5EXR - chains B and C of the 4 polymer chains in the assembly; structure by X-ray diffraction, 3.60 A resolution.

== Chain B ==
Name: DNA primase large subunit
From: Homo sapiens
Notes: EC 2.7.7.-
UniProt: P49643 (PRI2_HUMAN); residue numbers follow UniProt; this construct covers 1-509
Chain sequence (509 residues; each row starts with the number of its first residue):
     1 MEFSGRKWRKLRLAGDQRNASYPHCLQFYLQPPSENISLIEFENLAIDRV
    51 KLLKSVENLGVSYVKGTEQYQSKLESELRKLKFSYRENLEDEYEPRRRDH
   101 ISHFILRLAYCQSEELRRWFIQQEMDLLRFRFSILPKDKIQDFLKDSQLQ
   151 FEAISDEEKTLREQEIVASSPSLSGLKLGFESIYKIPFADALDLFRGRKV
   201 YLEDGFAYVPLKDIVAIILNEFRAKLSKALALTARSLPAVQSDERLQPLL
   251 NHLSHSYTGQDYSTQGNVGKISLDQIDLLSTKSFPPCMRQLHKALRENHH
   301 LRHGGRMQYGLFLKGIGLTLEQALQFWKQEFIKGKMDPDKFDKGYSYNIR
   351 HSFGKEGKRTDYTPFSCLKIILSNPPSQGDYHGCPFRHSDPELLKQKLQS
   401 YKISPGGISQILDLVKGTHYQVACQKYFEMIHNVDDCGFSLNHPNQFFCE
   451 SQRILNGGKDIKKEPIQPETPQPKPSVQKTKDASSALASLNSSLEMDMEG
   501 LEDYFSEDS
Not modelled in the structure: 1-21, 456-509
Metal / ion sites: 4Fe-4S cluster Fe: C287, C367
Small-molecule neighbours: 4Fe-4S cluster (SF4): P285, P286, C287, C367, I370, I371, C384, P385, F386, Q421, C424, P444
Curated features (UniProtKB/Swiss-Prot):
  - region: L253 to K270 (Interdomain linker)
  - binding site ([4Fe-4S] cluster): C287, C367, C384, C424
  - modified residue: T470 (Phosphothreonine)
  - mutagenesis: R97 (R97A: Decreases primase affinity for POLA1 by 10-fold), F104 (F104A: Decreases primase affinity for POLA1 by 40-fold), R107 (R107A: Decreases primase affinity for POLA1 by 30-fold), L108 (L108A: Decreases primase affinity for POLA1 by 40-fold), S256 to K270 (Decreases RNA primer di-nucleotide formation about 5-fold. Does not affect the ratio between the di-nucleotide and its extension products)

== Chain C ==
Name: DNA polymerase alpha catalytic subunit
From: Homo sapiens
Notes: EC 2.7.7.7
UniProt: P09884 (DPOLA_HUMAN); numbering as in UniProt (aligned over 335-1462)
Chain sequence (1128 residues; row label = number of the first residue in the row):
   335 ADEEQVFHFYWLDAYEDQYNQPGVVFLFGKVWIESAETHVSCCVMVKNIE
   385 RTLYFLPREMKIDLNTGKETGTPISMKDVYEEFDEKIATKYKIMKFKSKP
   435 VEKNYAFEIPDVPEKSEYLEVKYSAEMPQLPQDLKGETFSHVFGTNTSSL
   485 ELFLMNRKIKGPCWLEVKSPQLLNQPVSWCKAEAMALKPDLVNVIKDVSP
   535 PPLVVMAFSMKTMQNAKNHQNEIIAMAALVHHSFALDKAAPKPPFQSHFC
   585 VVSKPKDCIFPYAFKEVIEKKNVKVEVAATERTLLGFFLAKVHKIDPDII
   635 VGHNIYGFELEVLLQRINVCKAPHWSKIGRLKRSNMPKLGGRSGFGERNA
   685 TCGRMICDVEISAKELIRCKSYHLSELVQQILKTERVVIPMENIQNMYSE
   735 SSQLLYLLEHTWKDAKFILQIMCELNVLPLALQITNIAGNIMSRTLMGGR
   785 SERNEFLLLHAFYENNYIVPDKQIFRKPQQKLGDEDEEIDGDTNKYKKGR
   835 KKAAYAGGLVLDPKVGFYDKFILLLDFNSLYPSIIQEFNICFTTVQRVAS
   885 EAQKVTEDGEQEQIPELPDPSLEMGILPREIRKLVERRKQVKQLMKQQDL
   935 NPDLILQYDIRQKALKLTANSMYGCLGFSYSRFYAKPLAALVTYKGREIL
   985 MHTKEMVQKMNLEVIYGDTDSIMINTNSTNLEEVFKLGNKVKSEVNKLYK
  1035 LLEIDIDGVFKSLLLLKKKKYAALVVEPTSDGNYVTKQELKGLDIVRRDW
  1085 CDLAKDTGNFVIGQILSDQSRDTIVENIQKRLIEIGENVLNGSVPVSQFE
  1135 INKALTKDPQDYPDKKSLPHVHVALWINSQGGRKVKAGDTVSYVICQDGS
  1185 NLTASQRAYAPEQLQKQDNLTIDTQYYLAQQIHPVVARICEPIDGIDAVL
  1235 IATWLGLDPTQFRVHHYHKDEENDALLGGPAQLTDEEKYRDCERFKCPCP
  1285 TCGTENIYDNVFDGSGTDMEPSLYRCSNIDCKASPLTFTVQLSNKLIMDI
  1335 RRFIKKYYDGWLICEEPTCRNRTRHLPLQFSRTGPLCPACMKATLQPEYS
  1385 DKSLYTQLCFYRYIFDAECALEKLTTDHEKDKLKKQFFTPKVLQDYRKLK
  1435 NTAEQFLSRSGYSEVNLSKLFAGCAVKS
Not modelled in the structure: 335-337, 673-679, 809-841, 883-897, 1259-1265, 1457-1462
Differences from the reference sequence: engineered mutation A516 (Val in P09884)
Metal / ion sites: Zn2+ site 1: C1283, C1286, C1310, C1315; Zn2+ site 2: C1348, C1353, C1371
Curated features (UniProtKB/Swiss-Prot):
  - zinc finger: C1283 to S1318 (CysA-type)
  - motif: C1348 to C1374 (CysB motif)
  - binding site (Zn(2+)): C1283, C1286, C1310, C1315, C1348, C1353, C1371, C1374
  - modified residue: T406 (Phosphothreonine), K970 (N6-succinyllysine)
  - natural variant: P1381 (P1381L: In VEODS)
Reported in the primary citation:
  - conformationally variable residues (order/disorder transition): P1243 to H1250, A1437 to S1442

== Chain B / chain C interface ==
Contacting residue pairs - 80 pairs, chain B then chain C:
  P32(B) with F1455(C), hydrophobic
  P33(B) with L1451(C); F1455(C), hydrophobic
  S34(B) with S1452(C)
  E35(B) with L1451(C); S1452(C)
  N36(B) with E1448(C), hydrogen bond; V1449(C); N1450(C); L1451(C)
  I37(B) with S1447(C); E1448(C); V1449(C), hydrogen bond (backbone-backbone); L1451(C), hydrophobic
  S38(B) with S1447(C); V1449(C)
  L39(B) with Y1389(C); Y1446(C); S1447(C), hydrogen bond (backbone-backbone); V1449(C), hydrophobic
  I40(B) with Y1389(C); R1396(C)
  F42(B) with V1449(C), hydrophobic; L1451(C), hydrophobic; L1454(C), hydrophobic
  E43(B) with Q1266(C), hydrogen bond
  N44(B) with Q1266(C)
  I47(B) with Q1266(C)
  S113(B) with M985(C); E989(C)
  E114(B) with E989(C)
  E115(B) with E989(C), hydrogen bond (backbone-side chain); K993(C), salt bridge
  A234(B) with Y978(C)
  R235(B) with I898(C); Y978(C), hydrogen bond
  V240(B) with L1454(C), hydrophobic
  E244(B) with E1256(C)
  N251(B) with D846(C), hydrogen bond
  H252(B) with N1257(C); D1258(C), hydrogen bond (side chain-backbone)
  H255(B) with D1258(C)
  Y257(B) with Q1266(C); L1267(C)
  T264(B) with E1271(C), hydrogen bond
  R302(B) with D853(C), salt bridge; K854(C); D1106(C)
  H303(B) with D1106(C), hydrogen bond (backbone-side chain); D1228(C), hydrogen bond (side chain-backbone)
  K340(B) with E1110(C), salt bridge
  K343(B) with Q1113(C), hydrogen bond (backbone-side chain); I1117(C)
  G344(B) with Q1113(C), hydrogen bond (backbone-side chain)
  Y345(B) with E1110(C)
  Y347(B) with W1238(C)
  N348(B) with G1229(C)
  H351(B) with D1231(C), salt bridge
  K355(B) with R1247(C)
  E356(B) with R1247(C); R1274(C); D1275(C)
  K358(B) with E1255(C); E1271(C); R1274(C)
  R359(B) with E1255(C), salt bridge; D1258(C); L1267(C); R1274(C)
  T360(B) with D1258(C)
  D361(B) with D1231(C)
  Y362(B) with E1271(C), hydrogen bond
  L372(B) with K848(C)
  S373(B) with E997(C)
  N374(B) with E997(C)
  P375(B) with E997(C)
  P376(B) with N1011(C)
  S377(B) with K854(C); N1011(C), hydrogen bond
  R387(B) with N995(C), hydrogen bond (side chain-backbone)
Interface residues without a listed pair, chain B (55 interface residues in all): F104, L108, R245, Q260, R306, G357, Y420
Interface residues without a listed pair, chain C (48 interface residues in all): P899, R1105, E1121, L1234, T1237, T1244, T1268

== Summary ==
55 residues of chain B face 48 of chain C across their interface; the contacts include 16 hydrogen bonds and 5
salt bridges. Polar pairs include E115(B)-K993(C), R302(B)-D853(C) and K340(B)-E1110(C). Chain B binds 4Fe-4S
cluster. From the paper: conformational variability at P1243(C) and A1437(C).
Here chain B is DNA primase large subunit and chain C is DNA polymerase alpha catalytic subunit, both from
Homo sapiens. Entry 5EXR (Crystal structure of human primosome) was determined by X-ray diffraction together
with 5F0Q and 5F0S from the same study.
